PDB entry 8Q4D | electron microscopy, 3.62 A resolution | chains A and E of the 30 polymer chains in the assembly

== Chain A ==
Protein: Putative transposase for insertion sequence element IS5376
From: Geobacillus stearothermophilus
Reference sequence: Q45618 (TRA6_GEOSE); residue numbers follow UniProt; this construct covers 1-373
Amino-acid sequence (373 residues; numbered 1 to 373; the number before each row is that of its first residue):
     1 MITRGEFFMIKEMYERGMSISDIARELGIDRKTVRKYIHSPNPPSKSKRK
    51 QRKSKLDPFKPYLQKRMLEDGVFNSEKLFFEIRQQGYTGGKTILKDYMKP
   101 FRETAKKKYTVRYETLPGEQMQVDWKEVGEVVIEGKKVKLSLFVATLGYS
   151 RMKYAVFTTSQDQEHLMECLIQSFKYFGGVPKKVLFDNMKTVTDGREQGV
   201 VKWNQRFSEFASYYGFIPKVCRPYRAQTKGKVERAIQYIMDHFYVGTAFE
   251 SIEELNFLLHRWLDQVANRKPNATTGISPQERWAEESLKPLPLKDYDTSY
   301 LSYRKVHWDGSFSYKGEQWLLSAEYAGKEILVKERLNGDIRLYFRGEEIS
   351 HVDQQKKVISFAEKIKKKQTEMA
Unresolved in the structure: 353-373
Curated features (UniProtKB/Swiss-Prot):
  - DNA-binding region: Ile20 to His39 (H-T-H motif)
Ion coordination: Mg2+: Asp124, Asp187 (shared with 1 residue of chain c; 1 residue of chain d)
From the paper describing this entry:
  - mutagenesis - Y343A/R345A: decreased catalytic activity (IstB ATPase activity)
  - mutagenesis - Y343A/R345A: decreased catalytic activity on DNA integration
  - binding site for the ligand ADP: Glu209, Tyr213
  - mutagenesis - K126A, N188A, K190A, E209A, Y213A: decreased catalytic activity
  - binding site for DNA (118-MER) / TIR-transferred strand: Lys126
  - binding site for DNA (118-MER) / TIR-transferred strand: Lys190
  - mutagenesis - Y224A: decreased catalytic activity (integration activity)
  - mutagenesis - Y224A: unchanged catalytic activity (transposition activity)
  - catalytic residues: Asp124, Asp187, Glu233
  - Mg2+ coordination: Asp124
  - binding site for DNA (58-MER) / target-reverse complement: Asn188, Lys190, Tyr224

== Chain E ==
Protein: Insertion sequence IS5376 putative ATP-binding protein
From: Geobacillus stearothermophilus
Reference sequence: Q45619 (ISTB_GEOSE); numbering as in UniProt (aligned over 1-246)
Amino-acid sequence (247 residues; numbered 0 to 246; the number before each row is that of its first residue; numbering starts at 0):
     0 NMKERIHEYCHRLHLPVMAERWSAMAEYASTHNISYSEFLFRLLEAEIVE
    50 KQARSIQTLIKLSKLPYRKTIDTFDFTAQPSVDERRIRELLTLSFIDRKE
   100 NILFLGPPGIGKTHLAISIGMEAIARGYKTYFITAHDLVNQLRRADQEGK
   150 LEKKLRVFVKPTVLIIDQMGYLKLDPNSAHYLFQVIARRYEHAPIILTSN
   200 KSFGEWGEIVGDSVLATAMLDRLLHHSIIFNLKGESYRLREKRLQEE
Differences from the reference sequence: expression tag (0); engineered mutation Gln167 (Glu in Q45619)
Curated features (UniProtKB/Swiss-Prot):
  - binding site (ATP): Gly105 to Thr112
Ligand contacts: ADP (adenosine-5'-diphosphate): Tyr66, Lys68, Thr72, Phe73, Asp74, Ala77, Pro107, Gly108, Ile109, Gly110, Lys111, Thr112, His113, Tyr236, Arg237
From the paper describing this entry:
  - mutagenesis - Y35A, R84A, Y170A: decreased catalytic activity
  - conformationally variable residues (helix shift, side-chain flip): Tyr170, Arg237
  - mutagenesis - Y170A: unchanged catalytic activity (integration activity)

== How chain A and chain E interact ==
Pairs across the interface (36):
  Gln205(A) with Pro65(E)
  Arg206(A) with Pro65(E)
  Glu209(A) with Tyr66(E); Arg237(E), salt bridge
  Ser212(A) with Arg237(E)
  Pro290(A) with Lys241(E), hydrogen bond (backbone-side chain)
  Leu291(A) with Glu245(E)
  Pro292(A) with Lys241(E)
  Leu293(A) with Lys241(E); Gln244(E); Glu245(E)
  Lys294(A) with Asp74(E), salt bridge; Tyr236(E)
  Tyr303(A) with Ile55(E), hydrophobic; Met120(E), hydrophobic; Glu121(E); Ala124(E), hydrophobic
  Arg304(A) with Glu49(E), salt bridge; Ala52(E)
  Lys305(A) with Val48(E); Gln51(E), hydrogen bond
  His307(A) with Glu44(E), salt bridge
  Trp308(A) with Glu37(E); Phe40(E); Glu44(E), hydrogen bond (backbone-side chain)
  Glu329(A) with Gln51(E), hydrogen bond; Ala124(E)
  Leu331(A) with Thr69(E); Asp71(E)
  Lys333(A) with Thr69(E); Asp71(E)
  Tyr343(A) with Asp71(E)
  Arg345(A) with Leu90(E); Arg125(E)
  Gly346(A) with Asp71(E); Arg87(E)
Other interface residues (no listed pair), chain A (25 interface residues in all): Tyr213, Tyr296, Asp297, Val306, Glu347
Other interface residues (no listed pair), chain E (31 interface residues in all): Arg41, Ala45, Ile47, Arg67, Lys68, Thr72, Thr91
The authors on this interface:
  - interface residues, chain A: Gln205(A), Tyr343(A), Arg345(A)

== In short ==
25 residues of chain A and 31 residues of chain E are in contact; the contacts include 4 hydrogen bonds and 4
salt bridges. Polar contacts include Glu209(A)-Arg237(E), Lys294(A)-Asp74(E) and Arg304(A)-Glu49(E). The paper
reports catalytic residues Asp124(A), Asp187(A) and Glu233(A); K126A, N188A and K190A of chain A, among
others, reduce catalytic activity; 10 substitutions were tested in all.
Here chain A is Putative transposase for insertion sequence element IS5376 and chain E is Insertion sequence
IS5376 putative ATP-binding protein, both from Geobacillus stearothermophilus. Entry 8Q4D (IstA-IstB(E167Q)
Strand Transfer Complex) was determined by electron microscopy together with 8Q3W from the same study.
